PDB entry 6RDR | electron microscopy, 4.10 A resolution (low resolution: residue-level contacts below are approximate; hydrogen-bond / salt-bridge calls are withheld) | chains 1 and 6 of the 31 polymer chains in the assembly

# Chain 1
Protein: ATP synthase associated protein ASA1
From: Polytomella sp. Pringsheim 198.80
Reference sequence: Q85JD5 (Q85JD5_9CHLO); residues 1-618 here = UniProt positions 1-618
Sequence (618 residues; numbered 1 to 618; the number before each row is that of its first residue):
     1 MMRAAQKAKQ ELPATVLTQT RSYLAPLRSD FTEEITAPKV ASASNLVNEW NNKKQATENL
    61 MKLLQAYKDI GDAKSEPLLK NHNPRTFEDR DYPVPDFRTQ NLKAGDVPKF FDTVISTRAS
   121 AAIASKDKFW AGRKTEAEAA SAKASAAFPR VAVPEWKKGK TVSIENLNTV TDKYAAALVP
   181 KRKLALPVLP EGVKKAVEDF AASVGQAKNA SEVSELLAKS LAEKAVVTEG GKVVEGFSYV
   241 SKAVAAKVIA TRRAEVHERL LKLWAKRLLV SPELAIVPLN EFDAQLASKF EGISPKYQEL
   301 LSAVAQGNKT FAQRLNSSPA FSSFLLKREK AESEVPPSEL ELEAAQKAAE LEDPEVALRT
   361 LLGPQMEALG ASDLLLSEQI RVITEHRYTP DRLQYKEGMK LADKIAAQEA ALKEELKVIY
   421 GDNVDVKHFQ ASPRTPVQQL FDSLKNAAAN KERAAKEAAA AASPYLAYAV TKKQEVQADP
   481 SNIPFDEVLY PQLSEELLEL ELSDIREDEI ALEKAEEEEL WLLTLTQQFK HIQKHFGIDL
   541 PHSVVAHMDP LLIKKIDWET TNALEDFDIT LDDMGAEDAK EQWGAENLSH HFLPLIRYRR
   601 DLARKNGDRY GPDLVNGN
Not modelled in the structure: 1-22, 618

# Chain 6
Protein: Mitochondrial ATP synthase subunit ASA6
From: Polytomella sp. Pringsheim 198.80
Reference sequence: D7P897 (D7P897_9CHLO); numbering as in UniProt (aligned over 1-151)
Sequence (151 residues; row label = number of the first residue in the row):
     1 MMLRTLTRSS AVAGQAVRLF KTSAAAAEGN SVAGIIKSVN ETSGANLLSS LKTIKAQAAP
    61 IYPAAASSTG YSTQAKIALF GALSWILYRA DGQSKAHEWI VDLNLNVLQA AWLISFSSLI
   121 PFRAVYFAFR GMAPATASTL NGLKTFSSIS L
Not modelled in the structure: 1-27

# Chain 1 / chain 6 interface
Residue-residue contacts (66):
  Glu-258(1) / Gly-44(6)
  Glu-258(1) / Leu-47(6)
  Lys-262(1) / Val-39(6)
  Lys-262(1) / Asn-40(6)
  Lys-262(1) / Thr-42(6)
  Trp-264(1) / Leu-151(6)
  Lys-266(1) / Ile-36(6)
  Lys-266(1) / Val-39(6)
  Lys-266(1) / Asn-40(6)
  Arg-267(1) / Ser-150(6)
  Leu-269(1) / Ile-35(6)
  Leu-269(1) / Leu-51(6)
  Leu-269(1) / Lys-55(6)
  Val-270(1) / Ile-35(6)
  Leu-274(1) / Ile-149(6)
  Phe-282(1) / Phe-146(6)
  Phe-282(1) / Ile-149(6)
  Phe-282(1) / Leu-151(6)
  Phe-290(1) / Lys-144(6)
  Phe-290(1) / Ser-147(6)
  Ile-293(1) / Phe-146(6)
  Gln-298(1) / Lys-144(6)
  Gln-298(1) / Phe-146(6)
  Leu-301(1) / Thr-145(6)
  Leu-301(1) / Phe-146(6)
  Leu-315(1) / Phe-127(6)
  Ala-320(1) / Tyr-126(6)
  Phe-321(1) / Tyr-126(6)
  Phe-321(1) / Phe-127(6)
  Leu-325(1) / Phe-122(6)
  Leu-326(1) / Phe-122(6)
  Leu-326(1) / Arg-123(6)
  Glu-329(1) / Arg-123(6)
  Lys-330(1) / Arg-123(6)
  Ser-333(1) / Arg-123(6)
  Glu-334(1) / Arg-123(6)
  Glu-334(1) / Phe-127(6)
  Val-335(1) / Phe-127(6)
  Glu-352(1) / Lys-55(6)
  Asp-353(1) / Lys-52(6)
  Pro-354(1) / Leu-51(6)
  Pro-354(1) / Lys-52(6)
  Glu-355(1) / Leu-48(6)
  Arg-359(1) / Leu-48(6)
  Met-366(1) / Leu-48(6)
  Ala-515(1) / Leu-151(6)
  Glu-519(1) / Ile-36(6)
  Leu-520(1) / Asn-30(6)
  Leu-520(1) / Val-32(6)
  Leu-520(1) / Ala-33(6)
  Leu-522(1) / Ser-150(6)
  Leu-523(1) / Val-32(6)
  Thr-524(1) / Val-32(6)
  Leu-525(1) / Leu-143(6)
  Thr-526(1) / Leu-143(6)
  Thr-526(1) / Ser-148(6)
  Gln-527(1) / Ser-31(6)
  Gln-527(1) / Val-32(6)
  Phe-529(1) / Leu-140(6)
  Phe-529(1) / Gly-142(6)
  Phe-529(1) / Leu-143(6)
  His-531(1) / Pro-60(6)
  Ile-532(1) / Leu-140(6)
  His-535(1) / Tyr-62(6)
  Phe-536(1) / Ala-135(6)
  Gly-537(1) / Arg-130(6)
Other interface residues (no listed pair), chain 1 (54 interface residues in all): Leu-261, Leu-263, Ala-265, Gln-285, Tyr-297, Gln-306, Ala-331, Leu-358, Lys-530, Gln-533
Other interface residues (no listed pair), chain 6 (40 interface residues in all): Ser-43, Ile-54, Ala-58, Ala-124, Thr-136, Thr-139

# Overview
Chain 1 and chain 6 form an interface of 54 and 40 residues respectively.
Here chain 1 is ATP synthase associated protein ASA1 and chain 6 is Mitochondrial ATP synthase subunit ASA6,
both from Polytomella sp. Pringsheim 198.80. Entry 6RDR (Cryo-EM structure of Polytomella F-ATP synthase,
Rotary substate 1D, monomer-masked refinement) was determined by electron microscopy (same publication as
6RD4, 6RD5, 6RD6, 6RD7, 6RD8, 6RD9 and 46 further entries).
